5YN6 - chains A and B; structure by X-ray diffraction, 1.95 A resolution.

== Chain A ==
Name: nsp16 protein
Organism: Human betacoronavirus 2c EMC/2012
UniProtKB: K0BWD0 (K0BWD0_9BETC); residues 1-303 here correspond to UniProt positions 6776-7078 (UniProt number = residue number + 6775)
Sequence (303 residues; row label = number of the first residue in the row):
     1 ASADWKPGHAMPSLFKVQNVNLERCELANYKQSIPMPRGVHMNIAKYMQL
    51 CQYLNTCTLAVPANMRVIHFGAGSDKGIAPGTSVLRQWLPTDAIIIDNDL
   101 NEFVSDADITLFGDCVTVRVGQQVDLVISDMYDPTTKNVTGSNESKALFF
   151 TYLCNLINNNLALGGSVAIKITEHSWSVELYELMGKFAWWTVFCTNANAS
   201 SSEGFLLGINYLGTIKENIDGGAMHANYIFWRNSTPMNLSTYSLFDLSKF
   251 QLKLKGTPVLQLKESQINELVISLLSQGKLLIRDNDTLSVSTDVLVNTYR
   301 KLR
Not modelled in the structure: 31-34, 136-141, 294-303
Residues lining bound ligands: S-adenosylmethionine (SAM): Asn43, Tyr47, His69, Gly71, Ala72, Gly73, Ser74, Ala79, Pro80, Gly81, Asn98, Asp99, Leu100, Asn101, Gly113, Asp114, Cys115, Asp130, Met131, Tyr132, Phe149

== Chain B ==
Name: nsp10 protein
Organism: Human betacoronavirus 2c EMC/2012
UniProtKB: K4LC41 (K4LC41_9BETC); residues 1-140 here correspond to UniProt positions 4238-4377 (UniProt number = residue number + 4237)
Sequence (140 residues; row label = number of the first residue in the row):
     1 AGSNTEFASNSSVLSLVNFTVDPQKAYLDFVNAGGAPLTNCVKMLTPKTG
    51 TGIAISVKPESTADQETYGGASVCLYCRAHIEHPDVSGVCKYKGKFVQIP
   101 AQCVRDPVGFCLSNTPCNVCQYWIGYGCNCDSLRQAALPQ
Not modelled in the structure: 1-10, 131-140
Ion coordination: Zn2+ site 1: Cys74, Cys77, His83, Cys90; Zn2+ site 2: Cys117, Cys120, Cys128, Cys130

== How chain A and chain B interact ==
Residue-residue contacts - 43 pairs, chain A then chain B:
  Val40(A) with Lys43(B); Leu45(B), hydrophobic
  His41(A) with Asn40(B), hydrogen bond; Cys41(B); Val42(B)
  Ile44(A) with Val42(B), hydrophobic; Lys43(B)
  Met48(A) with Leu45(B)
  Lys76(A) with Asn40(B)
  Ile78(A) with Asn40(B); Arg78(B)
  Pro80(A) with Val42(B), hydrophobic
  Ser83(A) with Val42(B); Met44(B); Phe96(B)
  Val84(A) with Met44(B)
  Arg86(A) with Lys58(B); Gly94(B); Phe96(B)
  Gln87(A) with Met44(B); Leu45(B), hydrogen bond (side chain-backbone); Lys58(B), hydrogen bond (backbone-side chain); Pro59(B); Phe96(B)
  Trp88(A) with Lys58(B)
  Leu89(A) with Lys58(B), hydrogen bond (backbone-side chain)
  Thr91(A) with Lys58(B)
  Glu102(A) with His80(B), salt bridge
  Val104(A) with Cys77(B); Arg78(B); His80(B)
  Ser105(A) with Ala71(B); Lys93(B), hydrogen bond (backbone-side chain)
  Asp106(A) with Gly69(B); Gly70(B), hydrogen bond (side chain-backbone); Ala71(B), hydrogen bond (side chain-backbone); Lys93(B); Gly94(B), hydrogen bond (side chain-backbone); Lys95(B)
  Leu244(A) with Leu45(B), hydrophobic
  Leu247(A) with Leu45(B); Thr46(B)
  Gln251(A) with Lys58(B)
Other interface residues (no listed pair), chain A (24 interface residues in all): Arg38, Phe103, Ala107
Other interface residues (no listed pair), chain B (23 interface residues in all): Pro47, Val57, Ser72, Tyr92

== In short ==
Chain A and chain B form an interface of 24 and 23 residues respectively, with 8 hydrogen bonds and 1 salt
bridge. Among the polar pairs are Glu102(A)-His80(B), His41(A)-Asn40(B) and Gln87(A)-Leu45(B). Bound to chain
A: S-adenosylmethionine. Cys74(B), Cys77(B), His83(B) and Cys90(B) coordinate Zn2+ site 1.
Here chain A is nsp16 protein and chain B is nsp10 protein, both from Human betacoronavirus 2c EMC/2012. Entry
5YN6 (Crystal structure of MERS-CoV nsp10/nsp16 complex bound to SAM) was determined by X-ray diffraction.
